PDB entry 7NKL | electron microscopy, 3.67 A resolution | chains E and d of the 8 polymer chains in the assembly

# Chain E
Protein: ATP synthase subunit beta
Source organism: Mycolicibacterium smegmatis (strain ATCC 700084 / mc(2)155)
Notes: EC 7.1.2.2
UniProt: A0R200 (ATPB_MYCS2); residues 1-475 here = UniProt positions 1-475
Sequence (475 residues; numbered 1 to 475; the number before each row is that of its first residue):
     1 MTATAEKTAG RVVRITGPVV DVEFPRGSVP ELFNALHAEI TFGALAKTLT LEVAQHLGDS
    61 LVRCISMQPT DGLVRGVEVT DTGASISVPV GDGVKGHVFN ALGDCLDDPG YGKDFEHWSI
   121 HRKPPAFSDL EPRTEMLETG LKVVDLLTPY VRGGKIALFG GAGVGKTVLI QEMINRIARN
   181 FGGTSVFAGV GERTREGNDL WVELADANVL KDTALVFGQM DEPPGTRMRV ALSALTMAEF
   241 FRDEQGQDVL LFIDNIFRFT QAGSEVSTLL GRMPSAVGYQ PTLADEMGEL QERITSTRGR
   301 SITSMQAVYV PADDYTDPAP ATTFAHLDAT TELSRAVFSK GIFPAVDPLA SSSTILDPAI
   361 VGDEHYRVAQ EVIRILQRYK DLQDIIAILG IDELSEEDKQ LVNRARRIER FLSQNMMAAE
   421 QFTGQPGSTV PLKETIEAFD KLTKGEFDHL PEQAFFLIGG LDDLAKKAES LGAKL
Not modelled in the structure: 1-8, 16-19, 30-55, 64-73, 78-475

# Chain d
Protein: ATP synthase subunit b-delta
Source organism: Mycolicibacterium smegmatis (strain ATCC 700084 / mc(2)155)
UniProt: A0R203 (ATPFD_MYCS2); residues 1-445 here = UniProt positions 1-445
Sequence (445 residues; row label = number of the first residue in the row):
     1 MSIFIGQLIG FAVIAFIIVK WVVPPVRTLM RNQQEAVRAA LAESAEAAKK LADADAMHAK
    61 ALADAKAESE KVTEEAKQDS ERIAAQLSEQ AGSEAERIKA QGAQQIQLMR QQLIRQLRTG
   121 LGAEAVNKAA EIVRAHVADP QAQSATVDRF LSELEQMAPS SVVIDTAATS RLRAASRQSL
   181 AALVEKFDSV AGGLDADGLT NLADELASVA KLLLSETALN KHLAEPTDDS APKVRLLERL
   241 LSDKVSATTL DLLRTAVSNR WSTESNLIDA VEHTARLALL KRAEIAGEVD EVEEQLFRFG
   301 RVLDAEPRLS ALLSDYTTPA EGRVALLDKA LTGRPGVNQT AAALLSQTVG LLRGERADEA
   361 VIDLAELAVS RRGEVVAHVS AAAELSDAQR TRLTEVLSRI YGRPVSVQLH VDPELLGGLS
   421 ITVGDEVIDG SIASRLAAAQ TGLPD
Not modelled in the structure: 1-110, 162-168, 445

# Chain E / chain d interface
Contacting residue pairs (8):
  Glu-23(E) / Arg-173(d)  salt bridge
  Glu-23(E) / Ala-174(d)
  Glu-23(E) / Arg-177(d)  salt bridge
  Asp-59(E) / Arg-173(d)
  Asp-59(E) / Ala-174(d)
  Asp-59(E) / Ala-175(d)  hydrogen bond (side chain-backbone)
  Asp-59(E) / Ser-262(d)
  Leu-61(E) / Arg-173(d)
Interface residues without a listed pair, chain E (5 interface residues in all): Val-13, Ser-60

# In short
The chain E/chain d interface involves 5 residues from each chain; the contacts include 1 hydrogen bond and 2
salt bridges. Among the polar pairs are Glu-23(E)/Arg-173(d), Glu-23(E)/Arg-177(d) and Asp-59(E)/Ala-175(d).
Here chain E is ATP synthase subunit beta and chain d is ATP synthase subunit b-delta, both from
Mycolicibacterium smegmatis (strain ATCC 700084 / mc(2)155). Entry 7NKL (Mycobacterium smegmatis ATP synthase
b-delta state 2) was determined by electron microscopy, deposited together with 7NJK, 7NJL, 7NJM, 7NJN, 7NJO,
7NJP and 20 further entries.
